PDB entry 8YTD | X-ray diffraction, 2.34 A resolution | chains A and C of the 3 polymer chains in the assembly

Chain A:
Name: High affinity nerve growth factor receptor
From: Homo sapiens
Notes: EC 2.7.10.1
Reference sequence: P04629 (NTRK1_HUMAN); numbering as in UniProt (aligned over 281-382)
Amino-acid sequence (102 residues; numbered 281 to 382; the number before each row is that of its first residue):
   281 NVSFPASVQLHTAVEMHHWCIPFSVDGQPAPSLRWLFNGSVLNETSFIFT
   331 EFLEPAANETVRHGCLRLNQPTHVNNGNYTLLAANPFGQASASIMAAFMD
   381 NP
Cystine bridges: Cys-300/Cys-345

Chain C:
Name: Macrocyclic Peptide
Amino-acid sequence (18 residues; numbered 1 to 18; the number before each row is that of its first residue):
     1 FKSVSYWGFGRLSYYNHC
Modified / non-standard residues: Phe-9 (N-methylphenylalanine; MEA)

Chain A / chain C interface:
Residue-residue contacts - 25 pairs, chain A then chain C:
  Ser-320(A) / Lys-2(C)
  Ser-320(A) / Val-4(C)
  Val-321(A) / Phe-1(C)  hydrophobic
  Val-321(A) / Lys-2(C)  hydrogen bond (backbone-backbone)
  Val-321(A) / Ser-3(C)
  Val-321(A) / Val-4(C)  hydrogen bond (backbone-backbone)
  Leu-322(A) / Val-4(C)
  Asn-323(A) / Ser-3(C)  hydrogen bond
  Asn-323(A) / Val-4(C)  hydrogen bond (backbone-backbone)
  Asn-323(A) / Ser-5(C)  hydrogen bond
  Thr-325(A) / Tyr-6(C)  hydrogen bond (side chain-backbone)
  Thr-325(A) / Trp-7(C)
  Phe-327(A) / Tyr-6(C)  hydrophobic
  Phe-327(A) / Trp-7(C)
  Phe-327(A) / Gly-8(C)
  Phe-327(A) / Phe-9(C)
  Ile-328(A) / Tyr-6(C)  hydrophobic
  Asn-349(A) / Tyr-6(C)
  Gln-350(A) / Tyr-6(C)  hydrogen bond (backbone-side chain)
  Gln-350(A) / Phe-9(C)
  Pro-351(A) / Tyr-6(C)
  Thr-352(A) / Gly-10(C)
  Val-354(A) / Gly-10(C)
  Val-354(A) / Leu-12(C)
  Asn-355(A) / Tyr-6(C)
Also at the interface, not in a pair above, chain A (14 interface residues in all): Phe-317
Also at the interface, not in a pair above, chain C (12 interface residues in all): Tyr-14

In short:
The interface between chain A and chain C involves 14 residues on one side and 12 on the other; the contacts
include 7 hydrogen bonds. Polar pairs include Asn-323(A)/Ser-3(C), Asn-323(A)/Ser-5(C) and
Thr-325(A)/Tyr-6(C).
Here chain A is High affinity nerve growth factor receptor (Homo sapiens) and chain C is Macrocyclic Peptide.
Entry 8YTD (Crystal Structure of TrkA D5 domain in complex with two different macrocyclic peptides) was
determined by X-ray diffraction together with 8YTE from the same study.
